Entry 8J7S (electron microscopy, 2.84 A resolution); this record covers chains F and J of the 16 polymer chains in the assembly.

== Chain F (and J) ==
Protein: TIR domain-containing protein
From: Maribacter polysiphoniae
Notes: chain J of this document is another copy of the same molecule, construct and numbering; everything in this record applies to it too
Reference sequence: A0A316E683 (A0A316E683_9FLAO); numbering as in UniProt (aligned over 1-418)
Sequence (418 residues; numbered 1 to 418; the number before each row is that of its first residue):
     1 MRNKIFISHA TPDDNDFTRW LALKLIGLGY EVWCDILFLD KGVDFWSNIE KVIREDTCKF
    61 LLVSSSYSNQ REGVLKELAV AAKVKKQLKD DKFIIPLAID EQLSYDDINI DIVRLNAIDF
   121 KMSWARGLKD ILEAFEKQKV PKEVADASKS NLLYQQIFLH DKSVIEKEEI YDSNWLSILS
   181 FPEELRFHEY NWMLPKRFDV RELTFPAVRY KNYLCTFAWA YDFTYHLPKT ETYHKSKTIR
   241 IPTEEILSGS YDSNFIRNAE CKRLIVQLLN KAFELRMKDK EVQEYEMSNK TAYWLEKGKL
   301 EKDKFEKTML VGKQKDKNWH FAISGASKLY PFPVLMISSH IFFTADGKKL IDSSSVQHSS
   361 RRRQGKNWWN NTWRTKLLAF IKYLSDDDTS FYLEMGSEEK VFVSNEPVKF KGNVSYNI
Reported in the primary citation:
  - binding site for the 24-nt DNA strand: Arg201, Asn270, Lys328, Ser359, Lys366
  - binding site for the 19-nt RNA strand: Arg209, Lys211, Glu260, Arg263, Ser288, His340, His358, Arg361, Arg362
  - binding site for the 19-nt RNA strand: Arg257
  - binding site for the 24-nt DNA strand: Lys313, Lys315
  - self-association interface (contacts with another copy of this molecule): Glu50, Arg54, Lys76, Asp106, Asp107, Asp111, Arg114
  - catalytic residues: Glu77 (proposed by the authors, not directly observed)

== How chain F and chain J interact ==
Residue-residue contacts (16; chain F residue first):
  Tyr105(F) - Lys83(J)
  Asp106(F) - Arg54(J)  hydrogen bond (backbone-side chain)
  Asp106(F) - Lys83(J)
  Asp107(F) - Arg54(J)
  Ile108(F) - Glu50(J)
  Ile108(F) - Arg54(J)  hydrogen bond (backbone-side chain)
  Asn109(F) - Glu50(J)
  Ile110(F) - Trp46(J)  hydrophobic
  Ile110(F) - Ile49(J)  hydrophobic
  Ile110(F) - Glu50(J)  hydrogen bond (backbone-side chain)
  Ile110(F) - Val80(J)  hydrophobic
  Val113(F) - Ala79(J)  hydrophobic
  Val113(F) - Lys83(J)
  Arg114(F) - Leu75(J)
  Arg114(F) - Ala79(J)
  Arg114(F) - Asp111(J)  salt bridge
Other interface residues (no listed pair), chain F (10 interface residues in all): Leu75, Asp111
Other interface residues (no listed pair), chain J (12 interface residues in all): Asp44, Ser47, Lys76

== Overview ==
10 residues of chain F and 12 residues of chain J are in contact, with 3 hydrogen bonds and 1 salt bridge.
Polar pairs include Arg114(F)-Asp111(J), Asp106(F)-Arg54(J) and Ile108(F)-Arg54(J). The paper reports the
catalytic residue Glu77(F); a binding site for the 19-nt RNA strand at Arg209(F), Lys211(F) and Glu260(F)
among others.
Both chains are TIR domain-containing protein (Maribacter polysiphoniae). Entry 8J7S (Structure of the SPARTA
complex) was determined by electron microscopy.
